6WG3 - chains A and D of the 7 polymer chains in the assembly; structure by electron microscopy, 5.30 A resolution (low resolution: residue-level contacts below are approximate; hydrogen-bond / salt-bridge calls are withheld).

# Chain A
Name: Structural maintenance of chromosomes protein 1A
Source organism: Homo sapiens
Reference sequence: Q14683 (SMC1A_HUMAN); residue numbers follow UniProt; this construct covers 1-1233
Sequence (1233 residues; row label = number of the first residue in the row):
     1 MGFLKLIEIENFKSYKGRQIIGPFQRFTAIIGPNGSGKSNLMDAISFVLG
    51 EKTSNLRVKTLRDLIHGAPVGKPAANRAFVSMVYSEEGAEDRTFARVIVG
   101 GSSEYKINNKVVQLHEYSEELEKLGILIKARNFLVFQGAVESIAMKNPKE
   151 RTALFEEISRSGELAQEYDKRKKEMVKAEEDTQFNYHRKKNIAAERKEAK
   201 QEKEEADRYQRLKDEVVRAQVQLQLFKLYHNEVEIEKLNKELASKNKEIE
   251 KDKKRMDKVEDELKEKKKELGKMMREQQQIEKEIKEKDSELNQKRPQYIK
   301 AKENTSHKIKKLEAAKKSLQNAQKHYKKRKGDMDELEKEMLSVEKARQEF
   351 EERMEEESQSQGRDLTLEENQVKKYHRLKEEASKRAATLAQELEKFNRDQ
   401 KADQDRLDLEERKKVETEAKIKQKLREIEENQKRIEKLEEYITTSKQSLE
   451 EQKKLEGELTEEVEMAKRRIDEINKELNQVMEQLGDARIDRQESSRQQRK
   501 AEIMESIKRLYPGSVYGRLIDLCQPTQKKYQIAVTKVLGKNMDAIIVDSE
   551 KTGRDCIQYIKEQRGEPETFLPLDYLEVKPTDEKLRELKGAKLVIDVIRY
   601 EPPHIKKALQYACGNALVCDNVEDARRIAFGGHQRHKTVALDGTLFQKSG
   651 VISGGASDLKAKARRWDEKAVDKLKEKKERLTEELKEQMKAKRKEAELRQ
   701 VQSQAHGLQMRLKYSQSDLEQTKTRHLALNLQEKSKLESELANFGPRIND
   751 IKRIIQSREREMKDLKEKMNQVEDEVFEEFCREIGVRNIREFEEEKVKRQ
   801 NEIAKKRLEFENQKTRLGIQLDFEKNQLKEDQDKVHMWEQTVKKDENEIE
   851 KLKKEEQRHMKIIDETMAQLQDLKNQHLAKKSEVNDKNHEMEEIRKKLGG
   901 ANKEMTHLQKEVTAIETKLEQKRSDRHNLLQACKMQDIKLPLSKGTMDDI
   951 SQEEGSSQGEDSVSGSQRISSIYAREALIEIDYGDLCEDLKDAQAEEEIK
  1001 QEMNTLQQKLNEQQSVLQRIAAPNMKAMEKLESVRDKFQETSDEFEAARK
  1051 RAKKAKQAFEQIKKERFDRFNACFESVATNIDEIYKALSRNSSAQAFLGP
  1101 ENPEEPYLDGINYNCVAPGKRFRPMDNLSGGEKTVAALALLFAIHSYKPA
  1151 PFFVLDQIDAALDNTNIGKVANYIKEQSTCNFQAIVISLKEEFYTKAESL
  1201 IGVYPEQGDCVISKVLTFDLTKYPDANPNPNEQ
Disordered / not traced: 1, 203-490, 656-1030, 1226-1233
Construct notes: engineered mutation Gln1157 (Glu in Q14683)
Small-molecule neighbours:
  - AMP-PNP (ANP; phosphoaminophosphonic acid-adenylate ester), molecule 1: Lys13, Ser14, Pro33, Asn34, Gly35, Ser36, Gly37, Lys38, Ser39, Asn40, Arg57, Asp63, Leu64, Ile65, His66, Gly67, Pro69, Gln137, Cys1210, Val1211
  - AMP-PNP (ANP), molecule 2: Lys1120, Arg1123, Asn1127, Leu1128, Ser1129, Gly1131, Glu1132, Ala1161
UniProt features mapped onto this chain:
  - binding site (ATP): Gly32 to Ser39
  - modified residue: Ser358 (Phosphoserine), Ser360 (Phosphoserine), Lys648 (N6-acetyllysine), Lys713 (N6-acetyllysine), Ser957 (Phosphoserine), Ser962 (Phosphoserine), Ser966 (Phosphoserine), Ser970 (Phosphoserine), Lys1037 (N6-acetyllysine)
  - natural variant: Val58 to Arg62 (deletion: In CDLS2), Phe133 (F133V: In CDLS2), Glu141 (E141K: In CDLS2), Arg171 to Gln1233 (deletion: In DEE85), Arg196 (R196H: In CDLS2), Lys268 (deletion: In CDLS2), Ser306 (deletion: In CDLS2), Arg398 (R398G: In CDLS2; R398Q: In CDLS2), Glu493 (E493A: In CDLS2), Arg496 (R496C: In CDLS2; R496H: In CDLS2), Arg499 to Gln1233 (deletion: In DEE85), Gln531 to Gln1233 (deletion: In DEE85), 20 further natural variant entries in UniProt
  - mutagenesis: Ser957 (S957A: Reduces phosphorylation and the S-phase checkpoint activation. Abolishes S-phase activation; when associated with A-966), Ser966 (S966A: Reduces phosphorylation and the S-phase checkpoint activation. Increases sensitivity to DNA methylation. Abolishes S-phase activation; when associated with A-957)

# Chain D
Name: Cohesin subunit SA-1
Source organism: Homo sapiens
Reference sequence: Q8WVM7 (STAG1_HUMAN); residue numbers follow UniProt; this construct covers 1-1258
Sequence (1272 residues; each row starts with the number of its first residue):
     1 MITSELPVLQDSTNETTAHSDAGSELEETEVKGKRKRGRPGRPPSTNKKP
    51 RKSPGEKSRIEAGIRGAGRGRANGHPQQNGEGEPVTLFEVVKLGKSAMQS
   101 VVDDWIESYKQDRDIALLDLINFFIQCSGCRGTVRIEMFRNMQNAEIIRK
   151 MTEEFDEDSGDYPLTMPGPQWKKFRSNFCEFIGVLIRQCQYSIIYDEYMM
   201 DTVISLLTGLSDSQVRAFRHTSTLAAMKLMTALVNVALNLSIHQDNTQRQ
   251 YEAERNKMIGKRANERLELLLQKRKELQENQDEIENMMNSIFKGIFVHRY
   301 RDAIAEIRAICIEEIGVWMKMYSDAFLNDSYLKYVGWTLHDRQGEVRLKC
   351 LKALQSLYTNRELFPKLELFTNRFKDRIVSMTLDKEYDVAVEAIRLVTLI
   401 LHGSEEALSNEDCENVYHLVYSAHRPVAVAAGEFLHKKLFSRHDPQAEEA
   451 LAKRRGRNSPNGNLIRMLVLFFLESELHEHAAYLVDSLWESSQELLKDWE
   501 CMTELLLEEPVQGEEAMSDRQESALIELMVCTIRQAAEAHPPVGRGTGKR
   551 VLTAKERKTQIDDRNKLTEHFIITLPMLLSKYSADAEKVANLLQIPQYFD
   601 LEIYSTGRMEKHLDALLKQIKFVVEKHVESDVLEACSKTYSILCSEEYTI
   651 QNRVDIARSQLIDEFVDRFNHSVEDLLQEGEEADDDDIYNVLSTLKRLTS
   701 FHNAHDLTKWDLFGNCYRLLKTGIEHGAMPEQIVVQALQCSHYSILWQLV
   751 KITDGSPSKEDLLVLRKTVKSFLAVCQQCLSNVNTPVKEQAFMLLCDLLM
   801 IFSHQLMTGGREGLQPLVFNPDTGLQSELLSFVMDHVFIDQDEENQSMEG
   851 DEEDEANKIEALHKRRNLLAAFSKLIIYDIVDMHAAADIFKHYMKYYNDY
   901 GDIIKETLSKTRQIDKIQCAKTLILSLQQLFNELVQEQGPNLDRTSAHVS
   951 GIKELARRFALTFGLDQIKTREAVATLHKDGIEFAFKYQNQKGQEYPPPN
  1001 LAFLEVLSEFSSKLLRQDKKTVHSYLEKFLTEQMMERREDVWLPLISYRN
  1051 SLVTGGEDDRMSVNSGSSSSKTSSVRNKKGRPPLHKKRVEDESLDNTWLN
  1101 RTDTMIQTPGPLPAPQLTSTVLRENSRPMGDQIQEPESEHGSEPDFLHNP
  1151 QMQISWLGQPKLEDLNRKDRTGMNYMKVRTGVRHAVRGLMEEDAEPIFED
  1201 VMMSSRSQLEDMNEEFEDTMVIDLPPSRNRRERAELRPDFFDSAAIIEDD
  1251 SGFGMPMFGAPMRSGALEVLFQ
Disordered / not traced: 1-85, 442-457, 509-516, 843-853, 1053-1272
Construct notes: expression tag (1259-1272)
UniProt features mapped onto this chain:
  - modified residue (Phosphoserine): Ser24, Ser756, Ser1062, Ser1065, Ser1093
  - cross-link: Lys1161 (Glycyl lysine isopeptide (Lys-Gly) (interchain with G-Cter in SUMO2))
  - natural variant: Val85 (V85I: Found in a patient with cohesinopathy; uncertain significance), Gln214 (Q214R: In MRD47), Arg216 (R216G: In MRD47), His220 (H220R: In MRD47), Lys333 (K333Q: In MRD47), Leu351 (L351W: In MRD47), Arg373 (R373Q: In MRD47), Arg377 (R377C: Found in a patient with cohesinopathy), His478 (H478P: In MRD47), Lys979 (K979R: In MRD47)

# Chain A / chain D interface
Pairs across the interface (14):
  Thr526(A) - Ser580(D)
  Thr526(A) - Lys581(D)
  Gln527(A) - Lys581(D)
  Lys529(A) - Asp519(D)
  Glu583(A) - Tyr689(D)
  Glu583(A) - Asn690(D)
  Lys584(A) - Asp686(D)
  Lys584(A) - Tyr689(D)
  Lys584(A) - Asn690(D)
  Arg586(A) - Glu625(D)
  Arg586(A) - Lys626(D)
  Arg586(A) - Arg697(D)
  Glu587(A) - Tyr689(D)
  Asp596(A) - Lys626(D)
Other interface residues (no listed pair), chain A (11 interface residues in all): Lys592, Tyr600, Glu601
Other interface residues (no listed pair), chain D (13 interface residues in all): Ala584, Lys618, Phe622, Ser693

# In short
11 residues of chain A and 13 residues of chain D are in contact. Chain A binds AMP-PNP. From UniProt: 8
ATP-binding residues and 2 mutagenesis sites on chain A.
Here chain A is Structural maintenance of chromosomes protein 1A and chain D is Cohesin subunit SA-1, both
from Homo sapiens. Entry 6WG3 (Cryo-EM structure of human Cohesin-NIPBL-DNA complex) was determined by
electron microscopy (same publication as 6WG6 and 6WGE).
